PDB entry 2WYU | X-ray diffraction, 1.50 A resolution | chains B and C of the 4 polymer chains in the assembly

Chain B (and C):
Molecule: Enoyl-[acyl carrier protein] reductase
Organism: Thermus thermophilus
Notes: EC 1.3.1.10; chain C of this document is another copy of the same molecule, construct and numbering; everything in this record applies to it too
UniProtKB: Q5SLI9 (Q5SLI9_THET8); residue numbers follow UniProt; this construct covers 1-261
Chain sequence (261 residues; numbered 1 to 261; the number before each row is that of its first residue):
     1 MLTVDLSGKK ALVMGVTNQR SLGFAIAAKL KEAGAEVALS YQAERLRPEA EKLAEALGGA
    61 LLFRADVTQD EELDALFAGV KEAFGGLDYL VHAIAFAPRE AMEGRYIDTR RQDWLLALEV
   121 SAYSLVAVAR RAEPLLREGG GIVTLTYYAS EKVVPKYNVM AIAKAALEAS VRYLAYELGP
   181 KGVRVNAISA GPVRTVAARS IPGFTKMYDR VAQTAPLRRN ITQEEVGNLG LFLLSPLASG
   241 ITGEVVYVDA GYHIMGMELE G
Unresolved in the structure: 195-203, 260-261 (chain C: 259-261)
Bound ions: Na+: Glu-100, Glu-103
Reported in the primary citation:
  - self-association interface (contacts with another copy of this molecule); pairs are residue here / residue on that copy: Asp-70/Arg-111 (salt bridge), Arg-105/Glu-133 (salt bridge), Tyr-106/Ser-170 (hydrogen bond), Glu-119/Arg-111 (salt bridge), Glu-225/Ser-239, His-253/Glu-244, Leu-2
  - contacts within the chain: Tyr-148/Lys-152, Glu-151/Lys-152

Interface between chain B and chain C:
Contacting residue pairs - 34 pairs, chain B then chain C:
  Tyr-148(B) / Gly-256(C)
  Tyr-148(B) / Met-257(C)  hydrogen bond (side chain-backbone)
  Tyr-148(B) / Glu-258(C)
  Lys-152(B) / Tyr-148(C)  hydrogen bond
  Lys-152(B) / Glu-151(C)  salt bridge
  Lys-152(B) / His-253(C)  hydrogen bond (side chain-backbone)
  Lys-152(B) / Ile-254(C)
  Lys-152(B) / Met-255(C)
  Lys-152(B) / Gly-256(C)
  Val-153(B) / Ile-254(C)  hydrogen bond (backbone-backbone)
  Val-153(B) / Met-255(C)  hydrophobic
  Val-153(B) / Gly-256(C)  hydrogen bond (backbone-backbone)
  Pro-155(B) / Glu-258(C)
  Thr-214(B) / Met-257(C)
  Tyr-252(B) / Met-257(C)
  Tyr-252(B) / Glu-258(C)
  His-253(B) / Lys-152(C)  hydrogen bond (backbone-side chain)
  Ile-254(B) / Lys-152(C)
  Ile-254(B) / Val-153(C)  hydrogen bond (backbone-backbone)
  Met-255(B) / Val-153(C)
  Met-255(B) / Met-257(C)
  Gly-256(B) / Lys-152(C)
  Gly-256(B) / Val-153(C)  hydrogen bond (backbone-backbone)
  Gly-256(B) / Met-207(C)
  Gly-256(B) / Tyr-252(C)  hydrogen bond (backbone-side chain)
  Met-257(B) / Val-153(C)
  Met-257(B) / Pro-155(C)
  Met-257(B) / Met-207(C)  hydrophobic
  Met-257(B) / Arg-210(C)
  Met-257(B) / Tyr-252(C)
  Met-257(B) / Met-257(C)
  Glu-258(B) / Arg-210(C)  salt bridge
  Glu-258(B) / Met-257(C)
  Leu-259(B) / Pro-155(C)  hydrophobic
Also at the interface, not in a pair above, chain B (15 interface residues in all): Glu-151, Met-207
Also at the interface, not in a pair above, chain C (16 interface residues in all): Val-154, Lys-206

Overview:
Chain B and chain C form an interface of 15 and 16 residues respectively, with 9 hydrogen bonds and 2 salt
bridges. Polar pairs include Lys-152(B)/Glu-151(C), Glu-258(B)/Arg-210(C) and Tyr-148(B)/Met-257(C).
Glu-100(B) and Glu-103(B) coordinate Na+. The paper reports a self-association interface involving Leu-2(B),
Asp-70(B) and Arg-105(B) among others; contacts within the chain involving Tyr-148(B), Lys-152(B) and
Glu-151(B).
Both chains are Enoyl-[acyl carrier protein] reductase (Thermus thermophilus). Entry 2WYU (High resolution
structure of Thermus thermophilus enoyl-acyl carrier protein reductase apo-form) was determined by X-ray
diffraction (same publication as 2WYV and 2WYW).
